4RTN - chains A and F of the 3 polymer chains in the assembly; structure by X-ray diffraction, 2.59 A resolution.

== Chain A ==
Protein: DNA adenine methylase
Source organism: Escherichia coli
Reference sequence: H0Q7C9 (H0Q7C9_ECOLI); numbering as in UniProt (aligned over 1-278)
Sequence (298 residues; numbered -19 to 278; the number before each row is that of its first residue; numbers below 1 keep their minus sign (Met-19 is residue -19)):
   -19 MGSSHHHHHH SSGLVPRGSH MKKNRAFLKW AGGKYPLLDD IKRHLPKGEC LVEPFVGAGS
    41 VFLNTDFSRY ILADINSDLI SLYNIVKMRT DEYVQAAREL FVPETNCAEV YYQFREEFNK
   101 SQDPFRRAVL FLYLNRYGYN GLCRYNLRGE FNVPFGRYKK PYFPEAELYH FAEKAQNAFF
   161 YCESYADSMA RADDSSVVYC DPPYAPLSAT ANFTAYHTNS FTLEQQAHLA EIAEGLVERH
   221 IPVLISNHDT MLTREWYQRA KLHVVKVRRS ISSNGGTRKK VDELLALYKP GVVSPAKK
Unresolved in the structure: -19 to 2, 189-199, 251-258, 271-278
Construct notes: expression tag (-19 to 0)
Reported in the primary citation:
  - binding site for the 11-nt DNA strand (chain F): Tyr119, Leu122, Arg124, Pro134

== Chain F ==
Molecule: 11-nt DNA strand
Sequence (11 nucleotides; row label = number of the first residue in the row):
     1 TTTAAAGATC G

== How chain A and chain F interact ==
Contacting residue pairs - 11 pairs, chain A then chain F:
  Tyr92(A) - DG11(F)  phosphate contact
  Arg95(A) - DG11(F)  salt bridge to the phosphate
  Arg124(A) - DC10(F)  base contact
  Arg124(A) - DG11(F)  hydrogen bond to the base
  Asn126(A) - DT9(F)  phosphate contact
  Asn126(A) - DC10(F)  hydrogen bond to the phosphate
  Leu127(A) - DA8(F)  phosphate contact
  Leu127(A) - DT9(F)  hydrogen bond to the phosphate
  Asn132(A) - DC10(F)  hydrogen bond to the phosphate
  Asn132(A) - DG11(F)  phosphate contact
  Pro134(A) - DG11(F)  base contact
Also at the interface, not in a pair above, chain A (8 interface residues in all): Val133

== Overview ==
8 residues of chain A and 4 residues of chain F are in contact, with 4 hydrogen bonds and 1 salt bridge. Polar
pairs include Arg124(A)-DG11(F), Asn126(A)-DC10(F) and Leu127(A)-DT9(F). The paper reports a binding site for
the 11-nt DNA strand (chain F) at Tyr119(A), Leu122(A) and Arg124(A) among others.
Here chain A is DNA adenine methylase (Escherichia coli) and chain F is an 11-nt DNA strand. Entry 4RTN
(Complex of Escherichia coli DNA Adenine Methyltransferase (DAM) with AdoHcy and with DNA Containing Proximal
Pap ...) was determined by X-ray diffraction together with 4RTJ, 4RTK, 4RTL, 4RTM, 4RTO, 4RTP and 3 further
entries from the same study.
